9ITO - chains O and Z of the 16 polymer chains in the assembly; structure by electron microscopy, 3.30 A resolution.

== Chain O ==
Name: ATP synthase subunit c
Source organism: Chloroflexus aurantiacus J-10-fl
Reference sequence: A9WGS9 (ATPL_CHLAA); residue numbers follow UniProt; this construct covers 1-76
Amino-acid sequence (76 residues; each row starts with the number of its first residue):
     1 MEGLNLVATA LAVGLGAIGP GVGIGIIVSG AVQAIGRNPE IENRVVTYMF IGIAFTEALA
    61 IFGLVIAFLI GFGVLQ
Not modelled in the structure: 73-76
Curated features (UniProtKB/Swiss-Prot):
  - site: Glu57 (Reversibly protonated during proton transport)

== Chain Z ==
Name: ATP synthase subunit a
Source organism: Chloroflexus aurantiacus J-10-fl
Reference sequence: A9WGT0 (A9WGT0_CHLAA); residues 1-312 here = UniProt positions 1-312
Amino-acid sequence (312 residues; each row starts with the number of its first residue):
     1 MSTRTRNILI IVGALIISIA SRFFLYTGPP HVEVAAEVIF DGIPGFPITN SFVVAIIIDI
    61 FVIALAVAAT RNLQMVPRGL QNVMEFILES LYNLFRNINA KYVATAFPLV ATIFLFVLFG
   121 NWFGLLPGVG SIGVCHEKKE EHAVVDERLA LAAPAAPLSS VAAAEGEEIH DTCAAQGKKL
   181 VPLFRAPAAD LNFTFAIAVI SFVFIEYWGF RALGPGYLKK FFNTNGIMSF VGIIEFISEL
   241 VKPFALAFRL FGNIFAGEVL LVVMAFLVPL LLPLPFYGFE VFVGFIQALI FALLTYAFLN
   301 IAVTGHDEEH AH
Not modelled in the structure: 1-11, 136-168, 305-312
Cystine bridges: Cys135-Cys173

== Interface between chain O and chain Z ==
Pairs across the interface (9):
  Phe55(O) with Phe282(Z), hydrophobic
  Ala58(O) with Phe279(Z), hydrophobic
  Ile61(O) with Phe276(Z), hydrophobic
  Phe62(O) with Leu260(Z), hydrophobic; Phe279(Z), hydrophobic
  Val65(O) with Met264(Z), hydrophobic
  Leu69(O) with Val263(Z), hydrophobic
  Phe72(O) with Phe266(Z), hydrophobic; Leu267(Z), hydrophobic
Interface residues without a listed pair, chain Z (9 interface residues in all): Tyr26

== Summary ==
Chain O and chain Z form an interface of 7 and 9 residues respectively.
Chain O is ATP synthase subunit c and chain Z is ATP synthase subunit a, both from Chloroflexus aurantiacus
J-10-fl; the structure, Chloroflexus aurantiacus ATP synthase, state 2, focused refinement of FO, was
determined by electron microscopy together with 9ITJ, 9ITK, 9ITL, 9ITM, 9ITN, 9ITP and 11 further entries from
the same study.
